7UCG - chains C and F of the 18 polymer chains in the assembly; structure by electron microscopy, 3.50 A resolution.

Chain C:
Molecule: BG24 CDRH2-v2 Fab heavy chain
From: Homo sapiens
Notes: antibody fragment or engineered binder
Amino-acid sequence (234 residues; numbered 1 to 234; the number before each row is that of its first residue):
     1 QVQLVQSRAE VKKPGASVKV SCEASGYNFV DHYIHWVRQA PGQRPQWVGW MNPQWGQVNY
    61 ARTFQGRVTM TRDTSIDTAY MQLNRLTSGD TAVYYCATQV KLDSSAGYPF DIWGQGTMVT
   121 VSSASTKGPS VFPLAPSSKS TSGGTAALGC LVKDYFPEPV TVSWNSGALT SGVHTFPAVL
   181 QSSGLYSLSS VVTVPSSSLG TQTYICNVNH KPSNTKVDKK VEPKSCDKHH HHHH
Disordered / not traced: 122-234
Disulfides: Cys22-Cys96

Chain F:
Molecule: BG24 light chain
From: Homo sapiens
Amino-acid sequence (205 residues; row label = number of the first residue in the row):
     1 QSALTQPRSV SGSPGQSVNI SCTGAYSGLG WYQQHPGRAP KLIIYEVNRR PSGVSDRFSG
    61 SKSGNTASLT ISGLRTEDEA DYFCSAFEYF GEGTKLTVLS QPKAAPSVTL FPPSSEELQA
   121 NKATLVCLIS DFYPGAVTVA WKADSSPVKA GVETTTPSKQ SNNKYAASSY LSLTPEQWKS
   181 HRSYSCQVTH EGSTVEKTVA PTECS
Disordered / not traced: 1-2, 100-205
Disulfides: Cys22-Cys84
Covalent attachments: N-acetylglucosamine (NAG) linked to Asn19

Chain C / chain F interface:
Pairs across the interface (37):
  Val37(C) - Phe90(F)  hydrophobic
  Gln39(C) - Gln34(F)  hydrogen bond
  Gln39(C) - Phe83(F)
  Arg44(C) - Leu4(F)
  Arg44(C) - Phe90(F)  hydrogen bond (side chain-backbone)
  Arg44(C) - Gly91(F)
  Arg44(C) - Glu92(F)  salt bridge
  Pro45(C) - Phe83(F)
  Pro45(C) - Phe90(F)
  Pro45(C) - Gly91(F)
  Trp47(C) - Glu88(F)
  Tyr95(C) - Gln34(F)  hydrogen bond
  Tyr95(C) - Arg38(F)
  Tyr95(C) - Ala39(F)  hydrophobic
  Tyr95(C) - Pro40(F)
  Leu102(C) - Leu42(F)  hydrophobic
  Leu102(C) - Tyr45(F)  hydrophobic
  Leu102(C) - Pro51(F)  hydrophobic
  Asp103(C) - Tyr45(F)  hydrogen bond
  Asp103(C) - Arg49(F)
  Ser104(C) - Glu46(F)
  Tyr108(C) - Leu29(F)  hydrophobic
  Tyr108(C) - Glu46(F)
  Tyr108(C) - Phe87(F)
  Pro109(C) - Gly30(F)
  Pro109(C) - Tyr32(F)
  Pro109(C) - Leu42(F)  hydrophobic
  Pro109(C) - Tyr45(F)
  Phe110(C) - Tyr32(F)  hydrogen bond (backbone-side chain)
  Phe110(C) - Leu42(F)
  Asp111(C) - Lys41(F)  hydrogen bond (backbone-side chain)
  Asp111(C) - Leu42(F)
  Trp113(C) - Tyr32(F)  hydrophobic
  Trp113(C) - Ala39(F)  hydrophobic
  Trp113(C) - Pro40(F)
  Gly114(C) - Ala39(F)
  Gln115(C) - Arg38(F)
Other interface residues (no listed pair), chain C (17 interface residues in all): Ile112
Other interface residues (no listed pair), chain F (22 interface residues in all): Ala3, Ser85

In short:
17 residues of chain C and 22 residues of chain F are in contact; the contacts include 6 hydrogen bonds and 1
salt bridge. Polar pairs include Arg44(C)-Glu92(F), Gln39(C)-Gln34(F) and Arg44(C)-Phe90(F). Covalently linked
N-acetylglucosamine: at Asn19(F).
Here chain C is BG24 CDRH2-v2 Fab heavy chain and chain F is BG24 light chain, both from Homo sapiens. Entry
7UCG (Structure of the DU422 SOSIP.664 trimer in complex with neutralizing antibody Fab fragments 10-1074 and
BG24) was determined by electron microscopy, deposited together with 7UCE and 7UCF.
